Entry 9CA8 (electron microscopy, 3.92 A resolution); this record covers chains T and Z of the 20 polymer chains in the assembly.

# Chain T
Name: Histone H2B 1.1
From: Xenopus laevis
Reference sequence: P02281 (H2B11_XENLA); residues 1-125 here correspond to UniProt positions 2-126 (UniProt number = residue number + 1)
Amino-acid sequence (125 residues; each row starts with the number of its first residue):
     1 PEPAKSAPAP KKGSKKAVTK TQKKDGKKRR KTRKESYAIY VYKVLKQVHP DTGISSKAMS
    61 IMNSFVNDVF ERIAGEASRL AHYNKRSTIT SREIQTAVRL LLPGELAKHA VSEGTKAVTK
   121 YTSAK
Unresolved in the structure: 1-30
Differences from the reference sequence: conflict Thr32 (Ser33 in P02281)
Curated features (UniProtKB/Swiss-Prot):
  - modified residue: Lys5 (N6-acetyllysine), Lys12 (N6-acetyllysine), Ser14 (Phosphoserine), Lys15 (N6-acetyllysine), Lys20 (N6-acetyllysine)
  - glycosylation: Ser112 (O-linked (GlcNAc) serine)
  - cross-link: Lys120 (Glycyl lysine isopeptide (Lys-Gly) (interchain with G-Cter in ubiquitin))

# Chain Z
Molecule: 285-nt DNA strand
Sequence (285 nucleotides; each row starts with the number of its first residue; numbers below 1 keep their minus sign (DG-105 is residue -105)):
  -105 GCCAGTGAAT TCGAGCTCGG TACCCGGGGA TCACAGGATG TACATATCTG ACAGCTGCCT
   -45 GGAGACTAGG GAGTAATCCC CTTGGCGGTT AAAACGCGGG GGACAGCGCG TAGCTGCGTT
    15 TAAGCGGTGC TAGAGCTGTC TACGACCAAT TGAGCGGCCT GCGCACCGGG ATTCTCCAGC
    75 AGGGCTTCCC ACGTGCGCAG CAGGACGCAG CGCTGCCTGA AACTCGCGCC GCGAGGAGAG
   135 GGAGGACGAA CGCGCCCCCA CCCCCTTATA TAGGCGCCCT TCGAT
Unresolved in the structure: -105 to -59, 77-179

# How chain T and chain Z interact
Contacting residue pairs (12):
  Lys31(T) with DG50(Z), phosphate contact; DG51(Z), salt bridge to the phosphate
  Thr32(T) with DG50(Z), phosphate contact
  Arg33(T) with DG48(Z), phosphate contact; DC49(Z), phosphate contact; DG50(Z), phosphate contact
  Lys34(T) with DC49(Z), sugar contact; DG50(Z), hydrogen bond to the phosphate
  Glu35(T) with DC49(Z), phosphate contact
  Ser36(T) with DC49(Z), phosphate contact
  Ile39(T) with DG48(Z), phosphate contact
  Tyr40(T) with DG48(Z), sugar contact
Also at the interface, not in a pair above, chain T (9 interface residues in all): Lys43

# Overview
The interface between chain T and chain Z involves 9 residues on one side and 4 on the other, with 1 hydrogen
bond and 1 salt bridge. Polar pairs include Lys34(T)-DG50(Z) and Lys31(T)-DG51(Z).
Here chain T is Histone H2B 1.1 (Xenopus laevis) and chain Z is a 285-nt DNA strand. Entry 9CA8 (Cryo-EM
structure of human SRCAP-nucleosome complex in the partially-engaged state (composite structure)) was
determined by electron microscopy.
